Entry 6YIB (X-ray diffraction, 1.70 A resolution); this record covers chains A and P.

== Chain A ==
Molecule: 14-3-3 protein sigma
Organism: Homo sapiens
UniProtKB: P31947 (1433S_HUMAN); residues 1-231 here = UniProt positions 1-231
Amino-acid sequence (236 residues; each row starts with the number of its first residue; numbers below 1 keep their minus sign (Gly-4 is residue -4)):
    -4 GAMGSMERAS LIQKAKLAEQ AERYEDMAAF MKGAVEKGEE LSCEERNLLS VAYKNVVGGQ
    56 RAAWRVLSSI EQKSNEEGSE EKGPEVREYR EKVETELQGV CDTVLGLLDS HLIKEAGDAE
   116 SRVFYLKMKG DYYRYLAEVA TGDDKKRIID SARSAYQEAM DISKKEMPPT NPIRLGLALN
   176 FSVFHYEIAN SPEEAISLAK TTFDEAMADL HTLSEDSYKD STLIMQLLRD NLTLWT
Unresolved in the structure: 72-75
Construct notes: expression tag (-4 to 0)
Ion coordination: Mg2+ site 1 near Glu2 (its only coordinating residue here); Na+ near Gln8 (its only coordinating residue here); Mg2+ site 2: Glu35, Glu110, Glu188

== Chain P ==
Molecule: SMAD3
Amino-acid sequence (11 residues; numbered 119 to 129; the number before each row is that of its first residue):
   119 XWPSIRCSSV S
Unresolved in the structure: 119-122
Modified positions: ACE (acetyl group) at position 119; Ser127 (phosphoserine; SEP)

== How chain A and chain P interact ==
Contacting residue pairs (26; chain A residue first):
  Ser45(A) with Ser129(P), hydrogen bond (side chain-backbone)
  Val46(A) with Ser129(P)
  Lys49(A) with Ser127(P); Ser129(P)
  Arg56(A) with Arg124(P); Ser127(P)
  Arg60(A) with Arg124(P)
  Lys122(A) with Val128(P), hydrogen bond (side chain-backbone); Ser129(P), hydrogen bond (side chain-backbone)
  Arg129(A) with Ser127(P)
  Tyr130(A) with Ser127(P)
  Gly171(A) with Val128(P)
  Leu174(A) with Ser126(P); Ser127(P); Val128(P), hydrophobic
  Asn175(A) with Ser127(P); Val128(P), hydrogen bond (side chain-backbone)
  Val178(A) with Cys125(P), hydrophobic; Ser126(P)
  Glu182(A) with Cys125(P), hydrogen bond
  Leu222(A) with Ser126(P); Val128(P), hydrophobic
  Asn226(A) with Cys125(P); Ser126(P), hydrogen bond (side chain-backbone)
  Leu229(A) with Ile123(P)
  Trp230(A) with Cys125(P), hydrogen bond
Interface residues without a listed pair, chain A (20 interface residues in all): Phe119, Asp126, Ile219

== Summary ==
20 residues of chain A and 7 residues of chain P are in contact; the contacts include 7 hydrogen bonds. Among
the polar pairs are Ser45(A)-Ser129(P), Lys122(A)-Val128(P) and Lys122(A)-Ser129(P). Glu35(A), Glu110(A) and
Glu188(A) coordinate Mg2+ site 2.
Chain A is 14-3-3 protein sigma (Homo sapiens) and chain P is SMAD3; the structure, 14-3-3 sigma in complex
with SMAD3 pS423 peptide, was determined by X-ray diffraction.
